Entry 1RFF (X-ray diffraction, 1.70 A resolution); this record covers chains A and C of the 3 polymer chains in the assembly.

== Chain A ==
Molecule: Tyrosyl-DNA phosphodiesterase 1
From: Homo sapiens
Notes: EC 3.1.4.-
UniProtKB: Q9NUW8 (TYDP1_HUMAN); numbering as in UniProt (aligned over 149-608)
Chain sequence (485 residues; each row starts with the number of its first residue):
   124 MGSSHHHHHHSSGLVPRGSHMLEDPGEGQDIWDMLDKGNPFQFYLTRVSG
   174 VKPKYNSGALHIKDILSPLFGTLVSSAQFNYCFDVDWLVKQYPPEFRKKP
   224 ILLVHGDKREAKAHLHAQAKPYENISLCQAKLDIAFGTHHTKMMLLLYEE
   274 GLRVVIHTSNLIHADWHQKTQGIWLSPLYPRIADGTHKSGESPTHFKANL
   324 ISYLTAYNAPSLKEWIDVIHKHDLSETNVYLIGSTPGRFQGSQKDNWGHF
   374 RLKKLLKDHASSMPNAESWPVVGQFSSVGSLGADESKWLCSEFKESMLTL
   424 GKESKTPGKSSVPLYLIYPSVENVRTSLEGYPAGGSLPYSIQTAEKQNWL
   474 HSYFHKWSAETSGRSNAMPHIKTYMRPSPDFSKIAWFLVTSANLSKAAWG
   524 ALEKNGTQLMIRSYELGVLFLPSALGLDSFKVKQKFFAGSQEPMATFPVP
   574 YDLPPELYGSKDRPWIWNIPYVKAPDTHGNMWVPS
Unresolved in the structure: 124-161, 387-390, 425-434, 560-567
Construct notes: cloning artifact (124-148); engineered mutation N322 (Asp in Q9NUW8), T328 (Met in Q9NUW8), L548 (Phe in Q9NUW8)
Ion coordination: vanadate ion: H263 (shared with Y723(C) of chain C; 1 residue of chain D)
Ligand contacts: spermine (SPM): W590, N591, M604, W605, V606, P607
UniProt features mapped onto this chain:
  - region: S400 to S403 (Interaction with DNA)
  - active site: H263 (Nucleophile), H493 (Proton donor/acceptor)
  - binding site (substrate): K265, K495
  - site: S518 (Interaction with DNA)
  - natural variant: H493 (H493R: In SCAN1), P566 (P566L: In autosomal recessive or sporadic spinocerebellar ataxia affected Japanese individuals)
  - mutagenesis: H263 (H263A: Loss of activity), K265 (K265A: Abolishes hydrolysis of the covalent intermediate between the active site nucleophile and DNA; K265S: Reduces the activity to nearly undetectable levels), N283 (N283A: No effect), Q294 (Q294A: Slightly reduced hydrolysis of the covalent intermediate between the active site nucleophile and DNA), H493 (H493A: 3000-fold reduction in activity; abolishes hydrolysis of the covalent intermediate between the active site nucleophile and DNA; H493N: 15000-fold reduction in activity), K495 (K495A: Abolishes hydrolysis of the covalent intermediate between the active site nucleophile and DNA; K495S: 125-fold reduction in activity), N516 (N516A: Reduced hydrolysis of the covalent intermediate between the active site nucleophile and DNA), E538 (E538A: Abolishes hydrolysis of the covalent intermediate between the active site nucleophile and DNA)

== Chain C ==
Molecule: Topoisomerase I-Derived Peptide
Notes: engineered mutation(s): L724Y
Chain sequence (8 residues; numbered 720 to 727; the number before each row is that of its first residue):
   720 KLNYYDPR
Unresolved in the structure: 726-727
Ion coordination: vanadate ion: Y723 (shared with H263(A) of chain A; 1 residue of chain D)

== How chain A and chain C interact ==
Pairs across the interface - 17 pairs, chain A then chain C:
  Y204(A) - K720(C)  hydrogen bond
  Y204(A) - Y723(C)  hydrophobic
  C205(A) - K720(C)
  C205(A) - N722(C)
  F206(A) - K720(C)  hydrogen bond (backbone-backbone)
  F206(A) - L721(C)
  D207(A) - L721(C)
  D230(A) - K720(C)  hydrogen bond (side chain-backbone)
  Q241(A) - L721(C)
  N283(A) - Y723(C)
  I285(A) - L721(C)
  G458(A) - Y723(C)
  G458(A) - Y724(C)
  S459(A) - Y723(C)
  P461(A) - Y723(C)  hydrophobic
  H493(A) - Y723(C)  hydrogen bond
  W590(A) - Y723(C)
Also at the interface, not in a pair above, chain A (14 interface residues in all): H263

== In short ==
14 residues of chain A face 5 of chain C across their interface; the contacts include 4 hydrogen bonds. Polar
contacts include Y204(A)-K720(C), D230(A)-K720(C) and H493(A)-Y723(C). Bound to chain A: spermine.
Chain A is Tyrosyl-DNA phosphodiesterase 1 (Homo sapiens) and chain C is Topoisomerase I-Derived Peptide; the
structure, Crystal structure of human Tyrosyl-DNA Phosphodiesterase complexed with vanadate, octapeptide
KLNYYDPR, and tetranucleotide AGTT, was determined by X-ray diffraction together with 1RFI from the same
study.
